Entry 2WNZ (X-ray diffraction, 1.85 A resolution); this record covers chains A and D of the 4 polymer chains in the assembly.

== Chain A (and D) ==
Protein: N-acetylneuraminate lyase
Organism: Escherichia coli
Notes: EC 4.1.3.3; chain D of this document is another copy of the same molecule, construct and numbering; everything in this record applies to it too
UniProt: P0A6L4 (NANA_ECOLI); residues 2-297 here = UniProt positions 2-297
Amino-acid sequence (304 residues; each row starts with the number of its first residue; numbers below 1 keep their minus sign (Met-6 is residue -6)):
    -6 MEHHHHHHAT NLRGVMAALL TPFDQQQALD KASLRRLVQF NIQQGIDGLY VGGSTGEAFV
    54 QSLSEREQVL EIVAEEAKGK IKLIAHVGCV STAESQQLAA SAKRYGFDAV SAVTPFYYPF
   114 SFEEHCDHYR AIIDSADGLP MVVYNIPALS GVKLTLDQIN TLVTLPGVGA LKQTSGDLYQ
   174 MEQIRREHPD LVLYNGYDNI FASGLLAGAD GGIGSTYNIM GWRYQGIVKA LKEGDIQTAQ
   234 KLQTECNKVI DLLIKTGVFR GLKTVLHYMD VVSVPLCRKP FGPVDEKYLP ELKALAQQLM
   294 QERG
Unresolved in the structure: -6 to -5 (chain D: -6 to -2, 296-297)
Construct notes: expression tag (-6 to 1); conflict Asn192 (Glu in P0A6L4)
Modified positions: Lys165 ((2S)-2-amino-6-[(1-hydroxy-1-oxo-propan-2-ylidene)amino]hexanoic acid; KPI)
From the paper describing this entry:
  - catalytic residues: Lys165

== How chain A and chain D interact ==
Pairs across the interface (55; chain A residue first):
  Ser47(A) - Tyr110(D)  hydrogen bond
  Ser47(A) - Tyr111(D)  hydrogen bond (backbone-side chain)
  Glu50(A) - Tyr111(D)
  Ala51(A) - Tyr111(D)
  Phe52(A) - Val83(D)
  Phe52(A) - Tyr110(D)  hydrophobic
  Phe52(A) - Tyr111(D)
  Val53(A) - Val83(D)  hydrophobic
  Val53(A) - Ser84(D)
  Ser55(A) - Glu87(D)
  Val83(A) - Phe52(D)
  Val83(A) - Val53(D)  hydrophobic
  Val83(A) - Pro273(D)
  Ser84(A) - Val53(D)
  Ser84(A) - Lys272(D)
  Thr85(A) - Lys272(D)  hydrogen bond (backbone-backbone)
  Thr85(A) - Pro273(D)
  Ala86(A) - Gln20(D)
  Phe109(A) - Phe109(D)  hydrophobic
  Phe109(A) - Tyr110(D)  hydrophobic
  Tyr110(A) - Ser47(D)  hydrogen bond
  Tyr110(A) - Phe52(D)  hydrophobic
  Tyr110(A) - Val106(D)
  Tyr110(A) - Phe109(D)  hydrophobic
  Tyr110(A) - Ile139(D)
  Tyr110(A) - Leu142(D)
  Tyr111(A) - Ser47(D)  hydrogen bond (side chain-backbone)
  Tyr111(A) - Glu50(D)
  Tyr111(A) - Ala51(D)  hydrogen bond (side chain-backbone)
  Tyr111(A) - Phe52(D)
  Tyr111(A) - Phe252(D)  hydrophobic
  Tyr111(A) - Phe274(D)  hydrophobic
  Pro112(A) - Leu142(D)
  Phe113(A) - Pro273(D)  hydrophobic
  Phe113(A) - Phe274(D)  hydrophobic
  Glu117(A) - Arg253(D)  salt bridge
  Glu117(A) - Pro273(D)
  Glu117(A) - Phe274(D)
  Glu117(A) - Gly275(D)  hydrogen bond (side chain-backbone)
  His121(A) - Pro273(D)
  Ile139(A) - Tyr110(D)
  Leu142(A) - Tyr110(D)
  Phe252(A) - Tyr111(D)  hydrophobic
  Arg253(A) - Glu117(D)  salt bridge
  Lys272(A) - Ser84(D)
  Lys272(A) - Thr85(D)  hydrogen bond (backbone-backbone)
  Pro273(A) - Val83(D)
  Pro273(A) - Thr85(D)
  Pro273(A) - Phe113(D)  hydrophobic
  Pro273(A) - Glu117(D)
  Pro273(A) - His121(D)
  Phe274(A) - Tyr111(D)  hydrophobic
  Phe274(A) - Phe113(D)  hydrophobic
  Phe274(A) - Glu117(D)
  Gly275(A) - Glu117(D)  hydrogen bond (backbone-side chain)
Other interface residues (no listed pair), chain A (32 interface residues in all): Gly46, Gln54, Glu87, Val106, Pro108, Tyr137, Ser143
Other interface residues (no listed pair), chain D (32 interface residues in all): Gly46, Gln54, Ser55, Pro108, Pro112, Tyr137, Ser143

== Overview ==
Chain A and chain D each contribute 32 residues to their interface, with 9 hydrogen bonds and 2 salt bridges.
Polar contacts include Glu117(A)-Arg253(D), Ser47(A)-Tyr110(D) and Ser47(A)-Tyr111(D). The paper reports the
catalytic residue Lys165(A).
Chain A and chain D are both N-acetylneuraminate lyase (Escherichia coli); the structure, Structure of the
E192N mutant of E. coli N-acetylneuraminic acid lyase in complex with pyruvate in ..., was determined by X-ray
diffraction (same publication as 2WNN, 2WNQ, 2WO5 and 2WPB).
